8V41 - chains P and a of the 42 polymer chains in the assembly; structure by electron microscopy, 5.60 A resolution (low resolution: residue-level contacts below are approximate; hydrogen-bond / salt-bridge calls are withheld).

== Chain P (and a) ==
Molecule: Sheath (CD1363)
Organism: Clostridioides difficile
Notes: chain a of this document is another copy of the same molecule, construct and numbering; everything in this record applies to it too
Reference sequence: A0A9Q7ZU73 (A0A9Q7ZU73_CLODI); residues 1-354 here = UniProt positions 1-354
Chain sequence (354 residues; row label = number of the first residue in the row):
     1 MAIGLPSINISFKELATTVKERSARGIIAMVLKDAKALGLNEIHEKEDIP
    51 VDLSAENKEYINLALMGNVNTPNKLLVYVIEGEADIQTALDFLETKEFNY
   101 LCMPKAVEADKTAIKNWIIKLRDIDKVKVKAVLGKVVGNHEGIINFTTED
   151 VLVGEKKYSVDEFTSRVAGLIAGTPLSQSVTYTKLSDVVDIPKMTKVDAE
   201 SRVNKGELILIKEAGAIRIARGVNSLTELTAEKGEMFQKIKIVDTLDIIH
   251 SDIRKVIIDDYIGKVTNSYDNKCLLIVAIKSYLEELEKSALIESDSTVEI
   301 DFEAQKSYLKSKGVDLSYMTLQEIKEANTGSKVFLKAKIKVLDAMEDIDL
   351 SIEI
Not modelled in the structure: 1-3 (chain a: 1-5, 354)

== How chain P and chain a interact ==
Residue-residue contacts (6; chain P residue first):
  Ile-8(P) / Ile-257(a)
  Asn-9(P) / Lys-126(a)
  Phe-12(P) / His-250(a)
  Lys-13(P) / Glu-232(a)
  Glu-14(P) / Ala-231(a)
  Glu-14(P) / Glu-232(a)
Other interface residues (no listed pair), chain P (6 interface residues in all): Ile-10
Other interface residues (no listed pair), chain a (8 interface residues in all): Lys-233, Met-236, Ile-262

== Summary ==
Chain P and chain a form an interface of 6 and 8 residues respectively.
Chain P and chain a are both Sheath (CD1363) (Clostridioides difficile); the structure, CryoEM Structure of
Diffocin - postcontracted - Baseplate - transitional state, was determined by electron microscopy, deposited
together with 8V3T, 8V3W, 8V3X, 8V3Z, 8V40 and 8V43.
